PDB entry 7XDD | electron microscopy, 2.93 A resolution | chains A and B

Chain A:
Molecule: Lipase-like PAD4
From: Arabidopsis thaliana
Notes: EC 2.3.1.-
UniProt: Q9S745 (PAD4_ARATH); residue numbers follow UniProt; this construct covers 4-541
Chain sequence (538 residues; each row starts with the number of its first residue):
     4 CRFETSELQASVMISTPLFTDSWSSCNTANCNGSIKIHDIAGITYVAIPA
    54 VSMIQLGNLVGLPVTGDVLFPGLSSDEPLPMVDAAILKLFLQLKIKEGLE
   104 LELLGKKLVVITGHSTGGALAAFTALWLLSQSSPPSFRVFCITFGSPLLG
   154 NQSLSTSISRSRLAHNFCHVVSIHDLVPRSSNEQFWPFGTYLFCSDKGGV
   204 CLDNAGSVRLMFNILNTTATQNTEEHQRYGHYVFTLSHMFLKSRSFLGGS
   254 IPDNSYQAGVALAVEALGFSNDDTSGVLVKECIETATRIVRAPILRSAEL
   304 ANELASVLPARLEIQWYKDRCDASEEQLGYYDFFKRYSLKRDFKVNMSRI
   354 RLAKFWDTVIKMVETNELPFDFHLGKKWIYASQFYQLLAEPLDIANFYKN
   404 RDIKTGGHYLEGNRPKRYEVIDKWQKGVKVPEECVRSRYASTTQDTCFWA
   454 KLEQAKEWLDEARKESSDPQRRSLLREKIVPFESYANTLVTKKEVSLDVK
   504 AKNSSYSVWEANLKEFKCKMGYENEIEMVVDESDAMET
Not modelled in the structure: 432-436, 521-541
UniProt features mapped onto this chain:
  - active site: Ser118 (Nucleophile), Asp178 (Charge relay system), His229 (Charge relay system)
  - mutagenesis: Met16 (M16A: Loss of interaction with EDS1; when associated with S-21. Loss of interaction with EDS1; when associated with S-21 and A-143), Leu21 (L21S: Loss of interaction with EDS1; when associated with A-16. Loss of interaction with EDS1; when associated with A-16 and A-143), Ser118 (S118A: Loss of antibiosis and deterrence against green peach aphid (GPA, M.persicae) feeding, but normal leaf senescence and plant defense against pathogens), Phe143 (F143A: Loss of interaction with EDS1; when associated with A-16 and S-21)

Chain B:
Molecule: Protein EDS1
From: Arabidopsis thaliana
UniProt: Q9SU72 (EDS1C_ARATH); residue numbers follow UniProt; this construct covers 1-623
Chain sequence (623 residues; row label = number of the first residue in the row):
     1 MAFEALTGINGDLITRSWSASKQAYLTERYHKEEAGAVVIFAFQPSFSEK
    51 DFFDPDNKSSFGEIKLNRVQFPCMRKIGKGDVATVNEAFLKNLEAIIDPR
   101 TSFQASVEMAVRSRKQIVFTGHSSGGATAILATVWYLEKYFIRNPNVYLE
   151 PRCVTFGAPLVGDSIFSHALGREKWSRFFVNFVSRFDIVPRIMLARKASV
   201 EETLPHVLAQLDPRKSSVQESEQRITEFYTRVMRDTSTVANQAVCELTGS
   251 AEAFLETLSSFLELSPYRPAGTFVFSTEKRLVAVNNSDAILQMLFYTSQA
   301 SDEQEWSLIPFRSIRDHHSYEELVQSMGKKLFNHLDGENSIESTLNDLGV
   351 STRGRQYVQAALEEEKKRVENQKKIIQVIEQERFLKKLAWIEDEYKPKCQ
   401 AHKNGYYDSFKVSNEENDFKANVKRAELAGVFDEVLGLMKKCQLPDEFEG
   451 DIDWIKLATRYRRLVEPLDIANYHRHLKNEDTGPYMKRGRPTRYIYAQRG
   501 YEHYILKPNGMIAEDVFWNKVNGLNLGLQLEEIQETLKNSGSECGSCFWA
   551 EVEELKGKPYEEVEVRVKTLEGMLGEWITDGEVDDKEIFLEGSTFRKWWI
   601 TLPKNHKSHSPLRDYMMDEITDT
Not modelled in the structure: 214-220, 619-623
UniProt features mapped onto this chain:
  - active site: Ser123 (Nucleophile), Asp187 (Charge relay system), His317 (Charge relay system)
  - modified residue: Ala2 (N-acetylalanine)
  - mutagenesis: Leu262 (L262P: Loss of interaction with PAD4, but no effect on dimerization or interaction with SAG101), Glu466 (E466K: In eds1-1; loss of interaction with PAD4 and SAG101, but no effect on dimerization)

How chain A and chain B interact:
Residue-residue contacts (71):
  Phe6(A) - Thr248(B)
  Phe6(A) - Ser250(B)
  Thr8(A) - Ser250(B)
  Glu10(A) - Arg353(B)  salt bridge
  Leu11(A) - Val244(B)  hydrophobic
  Leu11(A) - Cys245(B)  hydrophobic
  Leu11(A) - Tyr357(B)
  Gln12(A) - Phe254(B)
  Ser14(A) - Asn241(B)
  Val15(A) - Asn241(B)
  Val15(A) - Cys245(B)  hydrophobic
  Val15(A) - Leu255(B)  hydrophobic
  Met16(A) - Phe254(B)  hydrophobic
  Met16(A) - Leu258(B)  hydrophobic
  Ser18(A) - Thr238(B)  hydrogen bond (backbone-side chain)
  Ser18(A) - Asn241(B)  hydrogen bond
  Thr19(A) - Leu262(B)
  Leu21(A) - Phe261(B)  hydrophobic
  Ile46(A) - Phe261(B)
  Leu111(A) - Ser260(B)
  Leu111(A) - Phe261(B)  hydrophobic
  Val112(A) - Phe261(B)
  Val113(A) - Phe261(B)  hydrophobic
  Arg141(A) - Glu256(B)  salt bridge
  Arg141(A) - Thr257(B)  hydrogen bond (side chain-backbone)
  Arg141(A) - Ser260(B)  hydrogen bond
  Arg141(A) - Phe261(B)
  Phe143(A) - Leu258(B)  hydrophobic
  Phe143(A) - Phe261(B)  hydrophobic
  His168(A) - Ala253(B)
  His168(A) - Thr257(B)  hydrogen bond (backbone-side chain)
  Asn169(A) - Thr257(B)
  His241(A) - Arg234(B)
  Phe243(A) - Thr230(B)
  Phe243(A) - Met233(B)
  Phe243(A) - Arg234(B)
  Phe243(A) - Ser237(B)
  Phe243(A) - Phe295(B)
  Phe243(A) - Gln299(B)  hydrogen bond (backbone-side chain)
  Leu244(A) - Gln299(B)
  Leu244(A) - Ala300(B)  hydrogen bond (backbone-backbone)
  Leu244(A) - Trp306(B)  hydrophobic
  Lys245(A) - Gln299(B)
  Lys245(A) - Ala300(B)
  Ser246(A) - Gln299(B)
  Ser246(A) - Ala300(B)  hydrogen bond (backbone-backbone)
  Ser246(A) - Ser301(B)
  Arg247(A) - Ser351(B)
  Arg247(A) - Arg353(B)  hydrogen bond (backbone-side chain)
  Ser248(A) - Ser351(B)
  Ser248(A) - Thr352(B)
  Ser248(A) - Arg353(B)
  Phe249(A) - Thr352(B)  hydrogen bond (backbone-side chain)
  Ile254(A) - Thr352(B)
  Ser258(A) - Gln356(B)
  Ala261(A) - Gln356(B)
  Leu265(A) - Arg353(B)  hydrogen bond (backbone-side chain)
  Leu265(A) - Gln356(B)
  Ala269(A) - Arg353(B)
  Leu311(A) - Ala426(B)  hydrophobic
  Leu315(A) - Phe419(B)
  Leu315(A) - Val423(B)  hydrophobic
  Leu315(A) - Ala426(B)  hydrophobic
  Glu316(A) - Phe419(B)
  Trp319(A) - Asn414(B)
  Trp319(A) - Glu416(B)
  Trp319(A) - Phe419(B)  hydrophobic
  Asp322(A) - Asn414(B)
  Asp322(A) - Arg475(B)  salt bridge
  Arg441(A) - Glu480(B)  salt bridge
  Ser444(A) - His476(B)
Interface residues without a listed pair, chain A (49 interface residues in all): Pro20, Val142, Ser240, Met242, Pro312, Gln318, Arg323, Ala326, Arg439, Ser440
Interface residues without a listed pair, chain B (48 interface residues in all): Arg196, Tyr229, Gln242, Ala251, Arg355, Gln359, Ala360, Asn422, Glu427, Leu477, Asp481

Summary:
49 residues of chain A face 48 of chain B across their interface; the contacts include 11 hydrogen bonds and 4
salt bridges. Polar contacts include Glu10(A)-Arg353(B), Arg141(A)-Glu256(B) and Asp322(A)-Arg475(B).
Chain A is Lipase-like PAD4 and chain B is Protein EDS1, both from Arabidopsis thaliana; the structure,
Cryo-EM structure of EDS1 and PAD4, was determined by electron microscopy.
